5J4T - chains A and B of the 4 polymer chains in the assembly; structure by X-ray diffraction, 1.94 A resolution.

# Chain A
Molecule: Agglutinin alpha chain
Organism: Artocarpus integer
UniProt: P18670 (LECA_ARTIN); residue numbers follow UniProt; this construct covers 1-133
Amino-acid sequence (133 residues; row label = number of the first residue in the row):
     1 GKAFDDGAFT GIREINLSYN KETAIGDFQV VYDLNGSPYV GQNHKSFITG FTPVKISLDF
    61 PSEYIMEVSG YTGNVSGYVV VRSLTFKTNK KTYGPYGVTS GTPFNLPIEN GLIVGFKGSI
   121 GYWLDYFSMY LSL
UniProt features mapped onto this chain:
  - region: Val68 to Asn89 (IgA-binding)
  - glycosylation (N-linked (GlcNAc...) asparagine): Asn43, Asn74
  - natural variant: Lys45 (K45L; K45T), Met66 (M66D; M66V)

# Chain B
Molecule: Agglutinin beta-3 chain
Organism: Artocarpus integer
UniProt: P18673 (LECB3_ARTIN); residues 2-20 here = UniProt positions 2-20
Amino-acid sequence (19 residues; numbered 2 to 20; the number before each row is that of its first residue):
     2 EQSGISQTVI VGPWGAKVS
Not modelled in the structure: 2, 19-20

# Interface between chain A and chain B
Contacting residue pairs (29):
  Ala8(A) - Thr9(B)
  Thr72(A) - Gly16(B)
  Val79(A) - Gly16(B)
  Val79(A) - Ala17(B)
  Val81(A) - Trp15(B)
  Phe104(A) - Trp15(B)
  Leu106(A) - Val12(B)  hydrophobic
  Leu106(A) - Trp15(B)  hydrophobic
  Asp125(A) - Gly16(B)
  Asp125(A) - Ala17(B)  hydrogen bond (backbone-backbone)
  Tyr126(A) - Pro14(B)  hydrophobic
  Tyr126(A) - Trp15(B)
  Tyr126(A) - Gly16(B)
  Tyr126(A) - Ala17(B)
  Phe127(A) - Pro14(B)
  Phe127(A) - Trp15(B)  hydrogen bond (backbone-backbone)
  Ser128(A) - Ile11(B)
  Ser128(A) - Val12(B)
  Ser128(A) - Gly13(B)
  Ser128(A) - Pro14(B)
  Met129(A) - Ile11(B)
  Met129(A) - Val12(B)  hydrogen bond (backbone-backbone)
  Met129(A) - Trp15(B)  hydrophobic
  Tyr130(A) - Thr9(B)
  Tyr130(A) - Val10(B)
  Tyr130(A) - Ile11(B)  hydrophobic
  Leu131(A) - Thr9(B)
  Leu131(A) - Val10(B)  hydrogen bond (backbone-backbone)
  Leu131(A) - Val12(B)  hydrophobic
Also at the interface, not in a pair above, chain A (15 interface residues in all): Val114, Lys117

# In short
15 residues of chain A and 9 residues of chain B are in contact; the contacts include 4 hydrogen bonds.
Backbone hydrogen bonds pair Asp125(A)-Ala17(B), Phe127(A)-Trp15(B) and Met129(A)-Val12(B).
Here chain A is Agglutinin alpha chain and chain B is Agglutinin beta-3 chain, both from Artocarpus integer.
Entry 5J4T (Structure of tetrameric jacalin complexed with GlcNAc beta-(1,3) Gal-beta-OMe) was determined by
X-ray diffraction together with 5J4X from the same study.
